1PC9 - chain A; structure by X-ray diffraction, 2.50 A resolution.

== Chain A ==
Name: BnSP-6
Source organism: Bothrops neuwiedi pauloensis
Notes: EC 3.1.1.4
Reference sequence: Q9IAT9 (PA2H_BOTNE); the author numbering skips numbers that UniProt does not, so the offset changes along the chain: 3-13 = UniProt 1-11; 15-53 = UniProt 12-50; 57-61 = UniProt 51-55; 67-88 = UniProt 56-77; 3 more segments
Sequence (121 residues; each row starts with the number of its first residue; note: 12 numbers in that range are skipped by the numbering (no residue carries them; nothing is unmodelled there)):
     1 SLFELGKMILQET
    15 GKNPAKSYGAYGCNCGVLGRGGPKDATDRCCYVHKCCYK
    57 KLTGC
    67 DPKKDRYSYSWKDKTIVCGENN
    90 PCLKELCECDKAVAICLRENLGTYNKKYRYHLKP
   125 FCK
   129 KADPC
Disulfide bonds: Cys-27/Cys-126, Cys-29/Cys-45, Cys-44/Cys-105, Cys-50/Cys-133, Cys-51/Cys-98, Cys-61/Cys-91, Cys-84/Cys-96

== Summary ==
Chain A is BnSP-6 (Bothrops neuwiedi pauloensis); the structure, Crystal Structure of BnSP-6, a
Lys49-Phospholipase A2, was determined by X-ray diffraction together with 1PA0 from the same study.
